Entry 1SLE (X-ray diffraction, 2.00 A resolution); this record covers chains B and D of the 4 polymer chains in the assembly.

== Chain B (and D) ==
Name: Streptavidin
Source organism: Streptomyces avidinii
Notes: chain D of this document is another copy of the same molecule, construct and numbering; everything in this record applies to it too
UniProtKB: P22629 (SAV_STRAV); residues 1-135 here correspond to UniProt positions 25-159 (UniProt number = residue number + 24)
Sequence (135 residues; each row starts with the number of its first residue):
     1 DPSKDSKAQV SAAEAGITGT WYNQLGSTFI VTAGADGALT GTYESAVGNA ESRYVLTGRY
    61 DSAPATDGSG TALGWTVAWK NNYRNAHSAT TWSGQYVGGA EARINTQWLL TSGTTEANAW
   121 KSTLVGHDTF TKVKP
Not modelled in the structure: 1-12, 134-135

== Chain B / chain D interface ==
Contacting residue pairs (72; chain B residue first):
  Val-55(B) with Arg-59(D)
  Thr-57(B) with Thr-57(D), hydrogen bond; Gly-58(D); Arg-59(D)
  Gly-58(B) with Thr-57(D)
  Arg-59(B) with Val-55(D); Thr-76(D); Ala-78(D)
  Tyr-60(B) with Ala-78(D)
  Asp-61(B) with Lys-80(D); Asn-85(D), hydrogen bond; His-87(D), salt bridge
  Ser-62(B) with Lys-80(D)
  Ala-63(B) with Lys-80(D); Asn-85(D), hydrogen bond (backbone-side chain); His-87(D)
  Pro-64(B) with His-87(D)
  Ala-65(B) with His-87(D), hydrogen bond (backbone-side chain)
  Ser-69(B) with Thr-114(D)
  Gly-70(B) with Gly-113(D); Thr-114(D), hydrogen bond (backbone-backbone)
  Ala-72(B) with Ser-88(D); Thr-111(D)
  Gly-74(B) with Thr-76(D)
  Trp-75(B) with Thr-76(D)
  Thr-76(B) with Arg-59(D); Gly-74(D); Trp-75(D)
  Ala-78(B) with Arg-59(D); Tyr-60(D)
  Lys-80(B) with Ser-62(D); Ala-63(D)
  Asn-85(B) with Asp-61(D), hydrogen bond; Ala-63(D), hydrogen bond (side chain-backbone)
  His-87(B) with Asp-61(D), salt bridge; Ala-63(D); Pro-64(D); Ala-65(D)
  Ser-88(B) with Ala-72(D)
  Ala-89(B) with Ser-93(D)
  Thr-91(B) with Thr-91(D), hydrogen bond; Trp-92(D); Ser-93(D)
  Trp-92(B) with Thr-91(D)
  Ser-93(B) with Ala-89(D); Thr-91(D); Leu-109(D), hydrogen bond (side chain-backbone); Thr-111(D), hydrogen bond
  Gly-94(B) with Thr-111(D)
  Gln-95(B) with Ser-112(D); Gly-113(D); Thr-114(D), hydrogen bond; Ser-122(D)
  Gln-107(B) with Leu-109(D); Thr-123(D), hydrogen bond
  Leu-109(B) with Ser-93(D); Gln-107(D); Leu-109(D), hydrophobic
  Thr-111(B) with Ala-72(D); Ser-93(D), hydrogen bond; Gly-94(D)
  Ser-112(B) with Gln-95(D)
  Gly-113(B) with Gly-70(D); Gln-95(D)
  Thr-114(B) with Gly-68(D); Ser-69(D); Gly-70(D), hydrogen bond (backbone-backbone); Gln-95(D), hydrogen bond
  Thr-115(B) with Asp-67(D); Gly-68(D); Ser-69(D)
  Ser-122(B) with Gln-95(D)
Other interface residues (no listed pair), chain B (41 interface residues in all): Gly-68, Leu-73, Val-97, Trp-108, Leu-110, Glu-116
Other interface residues (no listed pair), chain D (42 interface residues in all): Leu-73, Trp-108, Leu-110, Thr-115, Glu-116

== In short ==
41 residues of chain B face 42 of chain D across their interface; the contacts include 15 hydrogen bonds and 2
salt bridges. Polar contacts include Asp-61(B)/His-87(D), Thr-57(B)/Thr-57(D) and Asp-61(B)/Asn-85(D).
Chain B and chain D are both Streptavidin (Streptomyces avidinii); the structure, Streptavidin, ph 5.0, bound
to cyclic peptide ac-chpqgppc-NH2, was determined by X-ray diffraction, deposited together with 1SLD, 1SLF and
1SLG.
